4GCL - chains A and Z of the 6 polymer chains in the assembly; structure by X-ray diffraction, 2.65 A resolution.

Chain A:
Molecule: Nucleoid occlusion factor SlmA
From: Escherichia coli
UniProtKB: Q1R4V1 (Q1R4V1_ECOUT); residues -13 to 198 here correspond to UniProt positions 1-212 (UniProt number = residue number + 14)
Chain sequence (212 residues; numbered -13 to 198; the number before each row is that of its first residue; numbers below 1 keep their minus sign (Met-13 is residue -13)):
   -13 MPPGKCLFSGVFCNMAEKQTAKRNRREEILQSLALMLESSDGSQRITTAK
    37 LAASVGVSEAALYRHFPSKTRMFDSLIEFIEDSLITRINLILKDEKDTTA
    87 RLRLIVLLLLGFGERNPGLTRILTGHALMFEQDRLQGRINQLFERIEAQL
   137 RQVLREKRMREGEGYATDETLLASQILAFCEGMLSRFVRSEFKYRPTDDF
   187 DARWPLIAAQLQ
Not modelled in the structure: -13 to 8
Reported in the primary citation:
  - binding site for the 14-nt DNA strand (chain Z): Arg31, Thr33, Glu45, Tyr49
  - specificity-determining residues: Glu45
  - binding site for the 14-nt DNA strand: Ala46, Arg50

Chain Z:
Molecule: 14-nt DNA strand
Sequence (14 nucleotides; numbered 22 to 35; the number before each row is that of its first residue):
    22 AGTGAGTACTCACT

How chain A and chain Z interact:
Contacting residue pairs - 15 pairs, chain A then chain Z:
  Arg31(A) - DT28(Z)  phosphate contact
  Arg31(A) - DA29(Z)  salt bridge to the phosphate
  Thr33(A) - DT28(Z)  phosphate contact
  Thr33(A) - DA29(Z)  phosphate contact
  Thr34(A) - DA29(Z)  hydrogen bond to the phosphate
  Thr34(A) - DC30(Z)  base contact
  Glu45(A) - DC30(Z)  hydrogen bond to the base
  Ala46(A) - DT31(Z)  base contact
  Ala46(A) - DC32(Z)  base contact
  Tyr49(A) - DA29(Z)  sugar contact
  Tyr49(A) - DC30(Z)  hydrogen bond to the phosphate
  Tyr49(A) - DT31(Z)  base contact
  Ser54(A) - DC30(Z)  phosphate contact
  Lys55(A) - DA29(Z)  salt bridge to the phosphate
  Lys55(A) - DC30(Z)  hydrogen bond to the phosphate
Also at the interface, not in a pair above, chain A (10 interface residues in all): Ile32, Pro53

Summary:
Chain A and chain Z form an interface of 10 and 5 residues respectively; the contacts include 4 hydrogen bonds
and 2 salt bridges. Polar pairs include Glu45(A)-DC30(Z), Thr34(A)-DA29(Z) and Tyr49(A)-DC30(Z). The paper
reports a binding site for the 14-nt DNA strand (chain Z) at Arg31(A), Thr33(A) and Glu45(A) among others; a
binding site for the 14-nt DNA strand at Ala46(A) and Arg50(A).
Chain A is Nucleoid occlusion factor SlmA (Escherichia coli) and chain Z is a 14-nt DNA strand; the structure,
structure of no-dna factor, was determined by X-ray diffraction (same publication as 4GCK, 4GCT and 4GFL).
